Entry 9CXG (electron microscopy, 3.00 A resolution); this record covers chains A and C of the 4 polymer chains in the assembly.

[Chain A]
Name: Cone cGMP-specific 3', 5'-cyclic phosphodiesterase subunit alpha'
Source organism: Homo sapiens
Notes: EC 3.1.4.35
Reference sequence: P51160 (PDE6C_HUMAN); residues 2-830 here = UniProt positions 2-830
Amino-acid sequence (843 residues; numbered -12 to 830; the number before each row is that of its first residue; numbers below 1 keep their minus sign (Gly-12 is residue -12)):
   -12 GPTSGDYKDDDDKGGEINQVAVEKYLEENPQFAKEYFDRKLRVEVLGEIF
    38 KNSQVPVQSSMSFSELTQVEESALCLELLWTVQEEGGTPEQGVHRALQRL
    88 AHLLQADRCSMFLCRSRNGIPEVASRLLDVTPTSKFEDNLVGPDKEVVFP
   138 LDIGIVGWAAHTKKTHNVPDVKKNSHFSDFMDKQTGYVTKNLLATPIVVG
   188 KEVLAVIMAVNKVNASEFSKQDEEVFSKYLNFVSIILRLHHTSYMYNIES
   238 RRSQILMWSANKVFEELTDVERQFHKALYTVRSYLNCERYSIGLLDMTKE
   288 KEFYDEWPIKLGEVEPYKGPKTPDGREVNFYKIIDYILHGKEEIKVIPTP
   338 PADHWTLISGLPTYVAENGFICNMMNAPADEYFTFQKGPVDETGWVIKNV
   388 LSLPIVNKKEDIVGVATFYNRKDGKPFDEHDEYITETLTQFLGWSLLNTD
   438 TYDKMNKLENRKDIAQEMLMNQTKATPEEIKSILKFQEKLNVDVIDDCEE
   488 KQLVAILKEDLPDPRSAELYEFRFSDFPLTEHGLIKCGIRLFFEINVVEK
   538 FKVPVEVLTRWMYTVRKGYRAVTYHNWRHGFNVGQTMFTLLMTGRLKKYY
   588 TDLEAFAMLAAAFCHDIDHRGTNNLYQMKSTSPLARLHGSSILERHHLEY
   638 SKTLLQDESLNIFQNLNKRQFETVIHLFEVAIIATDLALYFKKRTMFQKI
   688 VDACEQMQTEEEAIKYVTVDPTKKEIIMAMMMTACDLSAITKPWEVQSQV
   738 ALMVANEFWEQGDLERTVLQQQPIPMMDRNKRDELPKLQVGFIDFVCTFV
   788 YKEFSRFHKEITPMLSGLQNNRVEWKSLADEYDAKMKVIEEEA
Unresolved in the structure: -12 to 54, 826-830
Differences from the reference sequence: expression tag (-12 to 1)
UniProt features mapped onto this chain:
  - active site: His562 (Proton donor)
  - binding site (3',5'-cyclic GMP): Ser97, Asp116, Asp169 to Thr172, Thr176
  - binding site (a divalent metal cation): His566, His602, Asp603, Asp723
Bound ions: Zn2+: His566, His602, Asp603, Asp723 (together with guanosine-5'-monophosphate); Mg2+: Asp603 (together with guanosine-5'-monophosphate)
Residues lining bound ligands:
  - guanosine-5'-monophosphate (5GP): Tyr561, His562, His566, His602, Asp603, His606, Thr672, Leu674, Asp723, Leu724, Ile727, Val741, Phe745, Met763, Gln776, Phe779
  - cyclic guanosine monophosphate (PCG): Arg95, Cys96, Ser97, Phe99, Leu115, Asp116, Phe136, Gly141, Ile142, Val143, His163, Phe164, Ser165, Met168, Asp169, Thr172, Tyr174, Thr176, Leu179, Met195, Val197
Reported in the primary citation:
  - binding site for cyclic guanosine monophosphate: Leu115
  - mutagenesis - L115F: increased binding to cyclic guanosine monophosphate
  - disease-associated variants - R29W, Y323N (citing earlier work)

[Chain C]
Name: cone P gamma
Source organism: Homo sapiens
Amino-acid sequence (123 residues; numbered -35 to 87; the number before each row is that of its first residue; numbers below 1 keep their minus sign (Met-35 is residue -35)):
   -35 MVAWSHPQFEKGGGSGGGSGGSAWSHPQFEKENLYFQGAMGSDSPSLSPP
    15 APSQGPTTPRKGPPKFKQRQTRQFKSKPPKKGVKGFGDDIPGMEGLGTDI
    65 TVICPWEAFSHLELHELAQFGII
Unresolved in the structure: -35 to 24, 41-51, 61-71

[Interface between chain A and chain C]
Contacting residue pairs (18; chain A residue first):
  Met244(A) with Phe38(C), hydrophobic
  Trp245(A) with Phe38(C), hydrophobic
  Asp256(A) with Leu60(C)
  Glu258(A) with Leu60(C)
  Arg259(A) with Asp52(C), salt bridge; Met57(C)
  His262(A) with Ile54(C); Pro55(C), hydrogen bond (side chain-backbone); Met57(C); Leu60(C)
  Lys263(A) with Ile54(C); Met57(C)
  Tyr266(A) with Ile54(C), hydrophobic; Pro55(C)
  Lys319(A) with Leu60(C)
  Ile331(A) with Pro55(C)
  Val333(A) with Gly56(C); Leu60(C), hydrophobic
Also at the interface, not in a pair above, chain A (12 interface residues in all): Asn248
Also at the interface, not in a pair above, chain C (9 interface residues in all): Gln37, Gly59

[Summary]
The interface between chain A and chain C involves 12 residues on one side and 9 on the other; the contacts
include 1 hydrogen bond and 1 salt bridge. Polar contacts include Arg259(A)-Asp52(C) and His262(A)-Pro55(C).
From the paper: a binding site for cyclic guanosine monophosphate at Leu115(A); L115F of chain A increases
binding to cyclic guanosine monophosphate.
Chain A is Cone cGMP-specific 3', 5'-cyclic phosphodiesterase subunit alpha' and chain C is cone P gamma, both
from Homo sapiens; the structure, Structure of PDE6C in complex with inhibitory cone p gamma in the presence
of cGMP, was determined by electron microscopy (same publication as 9CXH, 9CXI and 9CXJ).
